1F61 - chains A and B; structure by X-ray diffraction, 2.00 A resolution.

[Chain A (and B)]
Protein: Isocitrate lyase
Source organism: Mycobacterium tuberculosis H37Rv
Notes: EC 4.1.3.1; chain B of this document is another copy of the same molecule, construct and numbering; everything in this record applies to it too
UniProtKB: P0A5H3 (ACEA_MYCTU); numbering as in UniProt (aligned over 2-428)
Chain sequence (429 residues; row label = number of the first residue in the row; numbering starts at 0):
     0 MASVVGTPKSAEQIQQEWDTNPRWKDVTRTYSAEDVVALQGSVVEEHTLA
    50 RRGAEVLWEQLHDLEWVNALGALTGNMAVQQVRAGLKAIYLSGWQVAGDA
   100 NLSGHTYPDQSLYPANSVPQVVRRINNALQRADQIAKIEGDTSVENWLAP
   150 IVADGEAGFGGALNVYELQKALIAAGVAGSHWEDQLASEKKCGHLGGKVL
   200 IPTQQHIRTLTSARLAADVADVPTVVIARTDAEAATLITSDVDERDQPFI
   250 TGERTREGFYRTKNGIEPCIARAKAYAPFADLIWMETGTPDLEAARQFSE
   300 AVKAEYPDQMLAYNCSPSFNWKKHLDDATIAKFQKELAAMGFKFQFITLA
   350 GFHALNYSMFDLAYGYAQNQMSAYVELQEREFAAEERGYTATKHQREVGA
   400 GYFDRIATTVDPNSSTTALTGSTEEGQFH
Unresolved in the structure: 0, 419-428
Construct notes: insertion (1)
Bound ions: Mg2+: Asp108, Glu155

[Interface between chain A and chain B]
Contacting residue pairs - 200 pairs, chain A then chain B:
  Trp65(A) with Gln369(B)
  Asn67(A) with Tyr365(B); Gln369(B)
  Ala68(A) with Tyr365(B), hydrogen bond (backbone-side chain)
  Leu69(A) with Leu361(B), hydrophobic; Ala362(B), hydrophobic; Tyr365(B), hydrophobic
  Thr73(A) with Asp98(B), hydrogen bond; Leu354(B)
  Gly74(A) with Asp98(B), hydrogen bond (backbone-side chain)
  Asn75(A) with Gly97(B); Asp98(B), hydrogen bond (backbone-side chain); Phe351(B); Leu354(B); Asn355(B)
  Met76(A) with Leu354(B), hydrophobic; Met358(B)
  Gln79(A) with Asn355(B), hydrogen bond; Phe359(B)
  Gln80(A) with Met358(B), hydrogen bond; Ala362(B)
  Arg82(A) with Phe359(B)
  Ala83(A) with Phe359(B), hydrophobic; Ala362(B), hydrophobic; Tyr363(B); Ala366(B)
  Leu85(A) with Tyr365(B), hydrophobic; Ala366(B), hydrophobic
  Trp93(A) with His393(B); Gln394(B), hydrogen bond; Val397(B), hydrophobic
  Gly97(A) with Asn75(B); Arg123(B), hydrogen bond (backbone-side chain); Val397(B)
  Asp98(A) with Thr73(B), hydrogen bond; Gly74(B), hydrogen bond (side chain-backbone); Asn75(B), hydrogen bond (side chain-backbone); Arg123(B), salt bridge
  Gly103(A) with Arg123(B), hydrogen bond (backbone-side chain); Asn126(B), hydrogen bond (backbone-side chain)
  His104(A) with Arg123(B); Asn126(B); Arg130(B)
  Thr105(A) with Arg123(B), hydrogen bond; Ala127(B); Arg130(B), hydrogen bond (backbone-side chain); Val397(B)
  Tyr106(A) with Arg130(B); Val397(B); Phe402(B), hydrophobic
  Pro107(A) with Val397(B); Ala399(B), hydrophobic; Phe402(B)
  Arg123(A) with Gly97(B), hydrogen bond (side chain-backbone); Asp98(B), salt bridge; Gly103(B), hydrogen bond (side chain-backbone); His104(B); Thr105(B), hydrogen bond
  Asn126(A) with Gly103(B), hydrogen bond (side chain-backbone); His104(B)
  Ala127(A) with Thr105(B)
  Arg130(A) with His104(B); Thr105(B), hydrogen bond (side chain-backbone); Tyr106(B)
  Cys191(A) with Asp403(B), hydrogen bond
  Cys314(A) with Met370(B), hydrophobic
  Pro316(A) with Tyr373(B), hydrogen bond (backbone-side chain); Gln377(B)
  Ser317(A) with His393(B)
  Phe318(A) with Gln377(B), hydrogen bond (backbone-side chain)
  Asn319(A) with Gln377(B); Phe381(B)
  Trp320(A) with Met370(B), hydrophobic; Val374(B), hydrophobic; Gln377(B)
  Lys321(A) with Val374(B); Glu378(B)
  Ile329(A) with Met370(B); Ser371(B); Val374(B), hydrophobic
  Ala330(A) with Ser371(B)
  Gln333(A) with Tyr365(B), hydrogen bond; Gln369(B); Met370(B)
  Gln344(A) with Tyr365(B)
  Phe345(A) with Tyr365(B)
  Ile346(A) with Tyr365(B), hydrophobic; Met370(B), hydrophobic; Tyr373(B), hydrophobic
  Leu348(A) with His393(B)
  Ala349(A) with Leu361(B), hydrophobic
  Gly350(A) with Met358(B)
  Phe351(A) with Asn75(B); Ala390(B); His393(B); Glu396(B); Val397(B), hydrophobic
  His352(A) with Tyr373(B); Glu380(B), salt bridge; Ala390(B)
  Ala353(A) with Ser357(B), hydrogen bond (backbone-side chain); Leu376(B)
  Leu354(A) with Thr73(B); Asn75(B); Met76(B)
  Asn355(A) with Asn75(B); Gln79(B), hydrogen bond; Tyr388(B); Ala390(B)
  Tyr356(A) with Leu376(B), hydrophobic; Arg379(B); Glu380(B); Ala383(B), hydrophobic; Tyr388(B), hydrogen bond (backbone-side chain)
  Ser357(A) with Ala353(B), hydrogen bond (side chain-backbone); Ser357(B), hydrogen bond
  Met358(A) with Met76(B); Gln80(B), hydrogen bond; Gly350(B)
  Phe359(A) with Gln79(B); Arg82(B); Ala83(B), hydrophobic; Arg386(B); Tyr388(B), hydrophobic
  Asp360(A) with Arg386(B), salt bridge
  Leu361(A) with Ala349(B), hydrophobic
  Ala362(A) with Leu69(B), hydrophobic; Gln80(B); Ala83(B), hydrophobic; Leu85(B), hydrophobic
  Tyr363(A) with Ala83(B); Arg386(B)
  Tyr365(A) with Asn67(B); Ala68(B), hydrogen bond (side chain-backbone); Leu69(B), hydrophobic; Leu85(B), hydrophobic; Gln333(B), hydrogen bond; Gln344(B); Phe345(B); Ile346(B), hydrophobic
  Ala366(A) with Ala83(B); Leu85(B), hydrophobic
  Gln369(A) with Trp65(B); Asn67(B); Gln333(B)
  Met370(A) with Cys314(B), hydrophobic; Trp320(B), hydrophobic; Ile329(B); Gln333(B); Ile346(B), hydrophobic
  Ser371(A) with Ile329(B); Ala330(B)
  Tyr373(A) with Pro316(B), hydrogen bond (side chain-backbone); Ile346(B), hydrophobic; His352(B)
  Val374(A) with Trp320(B), hydrophobic; Lys321(B); Ile329(B), hydrophobic
  Leu376(A) with Ala353(B); Tyr356(B), hydrophobic
  Gln377(A) with Pro316(B); Ser317(B); Phe318(B), hydrogen bond (side chain-backbone); Asn319(B); Trp320(B)
  Glu378(A) with Lys321(B)
  Arg379(A) with Tyr356(B)
  Glu380(A) with His352(B), salt bridge; Tyr356(B)
  Phe381(A) with Asn319(B)
  Ala383(A) with Tyr356(B), hydrophobic
  Arg386(A) with Tyr356(B); Phe359(B); Asp360(B), salt bridge; Tyr363(B)
  Tyr388(A) with His352(B); Asn355(B); Tyr356(B), hydrogen bond (side chain-backbone); Phe359(B), hydrophobic
  Ala390(A) with Phe351(B); His352(B); Asn355(B)
  His393(A) with Trp93(B); Ser317(B); Leu348(B); Phe351(B)
  Gln394(A) with Trp93(B), hydrogen bond
  Glu396(A) with Phe351(B)
  Val397(A) with Trp93(B), hydrophobic; Gly97(B); Thr105(B); Tyr106(B); Pro107(B); Phe351(B), hydrophobic
  Ala399(A) with Pro107(B), hydrophobic
  Phe402(A) with Tyr106(B), hydrophobic; Pro107(B)
  Asp403(A) with Lys189(B), salt bridge; Cys191(B), hydrogen bond
  Ala406(A) with Cys191(B), hydrophobic
Other interface residues (no listed pair), chain A (93 interface residues in all): Gly70, Gly84, Ser102, Gln109, Leu111, Lys189, Arg255, Ser315, Phe332, Gly387, Thr391, Gly398, Thr407
Other interface residues (no listed pair), chain B (93 interface residues in all): Gly70, Gly84, Ser102, Gln109, Leu111, Ser315, Phe332, Asn368, Gly387, Thr391, Gly398, Ala406, Asn412

[Overview]
Chain A and chain B each contribute 93 residues to their interface; the contacts include 37 hydrogen bonds and
7 salt bridges. Polar contacts include Asp98(A)-Arg123(B), His352(A)-Glu380(B) and Asp360(A)-Arg386(B).
Asp108(A) and Glu155(A) form the Mg2+ site.
Chain A and chain B are both Isocitrate lyase (Mycobacterium tuberculosis H37Rv); the structure, Crystal
structure of isocitrate lyase from mycobacterium tuberculosis, was determined by X-ray diffraction together
with 1F8I and 1F8M from the same study.
